Entry 4OFJ (X-ray diffraction, 1.70 A resolution); this record covers chain A.

== Chain A ==
Protein: Extracytoplasmic Nickel-Binding Protein SaNikA
Organism: Staphylococcus aureus
Reference sequence: Q5HJE1 (Q5HJE1_STAAC); residues 1-473 here correspond to UniProt positions 19-491 (UniProt number = residue number + 18)
Sequence (473 residues; row label = number of the first residue in the row):
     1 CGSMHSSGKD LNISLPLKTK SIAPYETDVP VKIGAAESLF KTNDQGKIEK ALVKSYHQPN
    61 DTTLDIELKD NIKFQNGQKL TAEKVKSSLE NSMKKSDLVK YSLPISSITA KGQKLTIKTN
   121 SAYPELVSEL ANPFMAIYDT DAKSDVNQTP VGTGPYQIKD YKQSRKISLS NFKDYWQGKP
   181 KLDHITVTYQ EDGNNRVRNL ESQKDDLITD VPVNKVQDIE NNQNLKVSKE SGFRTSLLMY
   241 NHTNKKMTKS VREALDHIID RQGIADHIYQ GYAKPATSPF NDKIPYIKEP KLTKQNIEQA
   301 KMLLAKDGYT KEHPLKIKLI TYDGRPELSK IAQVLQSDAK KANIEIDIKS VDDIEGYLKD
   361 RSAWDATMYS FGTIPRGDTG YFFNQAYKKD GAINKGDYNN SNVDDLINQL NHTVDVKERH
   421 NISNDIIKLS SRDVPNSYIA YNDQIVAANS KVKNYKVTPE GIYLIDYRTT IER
Unresolved in the structure: 1-7, 473
Residues lining bound ligands:
  - histidine (HIS), molecule 1: Leu17, Arg234, Tyr322, Arg325, Ile354, Glu355, Tyr369, Ser370, Phe371
  - histidine (HIS), molecule 2: Asp28, Leu98, Phe134, Arg234, Arg325, Glu355, Tyr369, Ser370, Phe371, Gly372, Ile393

== In short ==
Chain A binds histidine.
Chain A is Extracytoplasmic Nickel-Binding Protein SaNikA (Staphylococcus aureus); the structure, Crystal
structure of NikA from Staphylococcus aureus in complex with Ni(L-His)2, was determined by X-ray diffraction
together with 4XKN, 4XKP, 4XKQ and 4XKR from the same study.
